Entry 1YIE (X-ray diffraction, 2.40 A resolution); this record covers chains B and C of the 4 polymer chains in the assembly.

[Chain B]
Protein: Hemoglobin beta chain
Organism: Homo sapiens
Reference sequence: P68871 (HBB_HUMAN); residue numbers follow UniProt; this construct covers 1-146
Sequence (146 residues; numbered 1 to 146; the number before each row is that of its first residue):
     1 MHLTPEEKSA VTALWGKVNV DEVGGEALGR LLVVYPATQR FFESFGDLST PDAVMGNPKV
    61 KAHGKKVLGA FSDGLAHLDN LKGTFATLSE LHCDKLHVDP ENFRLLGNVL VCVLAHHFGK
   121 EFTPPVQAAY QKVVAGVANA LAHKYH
Construct notes: engineered mutation M1 (Val in P68871), A37 (Trp in P68871)
Metal / ion sites: heme Fe: H92 (together with oxygen molecule)
Small-molecule neighbours: heme / oxygen molecule: L28, L31, T38, F41, F42, S44, H63, K66, V67, A70, F71, F85, L88, L91, H92, L96, V98, N102, F103, L106, V137, L141

[Chain C]
Protein: Hemoglobin alpha chain
Organism: Homo sapiens
Reference sequence: P69905 (HBA_HUMAN); residue numbers follow UniProt; this construct covers 1-141
Sequence (141 residues; row label = number of the first residue in the row):
     1 VLSPADKTNV KAAWGKVGAH AGEYGAEALE RMFLSFPTTK TYFPHFDLSH GSAQVKGHGK
    61 KVADALTNAV AHVDDMPNAL SALSDLHAHK LRVDPVNFKL LSHCLLVTLA AHLPAEFTPA
   121 VHASLDKFLA SVSTVLTSKY R
Metal / ion sites: heme Fe: H87 (together with oxygen molecule)
Small-molecule neighbours: heme / oxygen molecule: L29, T39, Y42, F43, H45, F46, H58, K61, V62, A65, L66, L83, L86, H87, L91, V93, N97, F98, L101, V132, L136

[Chain B / chain C interface]
Residue-residue contacts (21; chain B residue first):
  V34(B) - R141(C)  hydrogen bond (backbone-side chain)
  Y35(B) - R141(C)
  P36(B) - R141(C)
  A37(B) - R92(C)
  A37(B) - Y140(C)
  A37(B) - R141(C)  hydrogen bond (backbone-backbone)
  R40(B) - Y42(C)
  R40(B) - L91(C)
  R40(B) - R92(C)
  H97(B) - T41(C)
  H97(B) - P44(C)
  V98(B) - T41(C)
  D99(B) - T41(C)
  D99(B) - Y42(C)  hydrogen bond
  D99(B) - D94(C)
  D99(B) - N97(C)
  P100(B) - T38(C)
  E101(B) - D94(C)
  Y145(B) - T41(C)
  H146(B) - P37(C)
  H146(B) - K40(C)  hydrogen bond (backbone-side chain)
Other interface residues (no listed pair), chain B (13 interface residues in all): N102
Other interface residues (no listed pair), chain C (13 interface residues in all): V96

[Summary]
The chain B/chain C interface involves 13 residues from each chain, with 4 hydrogen bonds. Polar contacts
include V34(B)-R141(C), A37(B)-R141(C) and D99(B)-Y42(C). Chain B binds heme / oxygen molecule. Bound to chain
C: heme / oxygen molecule.
Chain B is Hemoglobin beta chain and chain C is Hemoglobin alpha chain, both from Homo sapiens; the structure,
T-to-thigh quaternary transitions in human hemoglobin: betaW37A oxy (2.2MM IHP, 13% PEG) (1 test set), was
determined by X-ray diffraction (same publication as 1XXT, 1XY0, 1XZ5, 1XZ7, 1XZU, 1XZV and 45 further
entries).
